PDB entry 7KK9 | X-ray diffraction, 3.10 A resolution | chains A and D of the 4 polymer chains in the assembly

== Chain A ==
Molecule: Putative fluoride ion transporter CrcB
Source organism: Escherichia coli
UniProt: Q6J5N4 (Q6J5N4_ECOLX); residue numbers follow UniProt; this construct covers 1-126
Sequence (126 residues; each row starts with the number of its first residue):
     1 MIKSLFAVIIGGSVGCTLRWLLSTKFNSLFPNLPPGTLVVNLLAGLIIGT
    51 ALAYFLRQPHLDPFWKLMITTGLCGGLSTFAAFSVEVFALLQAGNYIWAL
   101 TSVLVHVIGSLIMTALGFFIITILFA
Not modelled in the structure: 1
Construct notes: engineered mutation Lys25 (Arg in Q6J5N4), Ala81 (Ser in Q6J5N4), Ala82 (Thr in Q6J5N4)
Metal / ion sites: Na+: Gly75, Ser78 (shared with 2 residues of chain B)

== Chain D ==
Molecule: monobody
Source organism: Escherichia coli
Notes: antibody fragment or engineered binder
Sequence (97 residues; numbered 0 to 96; the number before each row is that of its first residue; numbering starts at 0):
     0 GSVSSVPTKLEVVAATPTSLLISWDAPAVTVVHYVITYGETGGNSPVQEF
    50 TVPGSKSTATISGLKPGVDYTITVYTMYYSYSDLYSYSSPISINYRT
Not modelled in the structure: 0

== How chain A and chain D interact ==
Pairs across the interface - 17 pairs, chain A then chain D:
  Ser23(A) - Tyr80(D)
  Thr24(A) - Tyr80(D)
  Asn27(A) - Tyr80(D)
  Ser28(A) - Val2(D)
  Pro31(A) - Ala27(D)
  Pro31(A) - Val28(D)  hydrophobic
  Pro31(A) - Thr29(D)  hydrogen bond (backbone-side chain)
  Val85(A) - Tyr78(D)  hydrophobic
  Glu86(A) - Tyr78(D)
  Phe88(A) - Tyr84(D)
  Ala89(A) - Tyr78(D)  hydrophobic
  Ala89(A) - Tyr84(D)
  Leu90(A) - Thr29(D)
  Gln92(A) - Val31(D)
  Gln92(A) - Tyr84(D)  hydrogen bond
  Ala93(A) - Val30(D)
  Ala93(A) - Val31(D)  hydrophobic
Interface residues without a listed pair, chain A (15 interface residues in all): Arg19, Trp20, Ala82
Interface residues without a listed pair, chain D (12 interface residues in all): Gly53, Ser54, Ser81

== Overview ==
15 residues of chain A and 12 residues of chain D are in contact, with 2 hydrogen bonds. Polar contacts
include Pro31(A)-Thr29(D) and Gln92(A)-Tyr84(D). The Na+ site is built by Gly75(A) and Ser78(A).
Chain A is Putative fluoride ion transporter CrcB and chain D is monobody, both from Escherichia coli; the
structure, Fluoride channel Fluc-Ec2 mutant S81A/T82A with bromide, was determined by X-ray diffraction
together with 7KK8, 7KKA, 7KKB and 7KKR from the same study.
